PDB entry 9N2D | electron microscopy, 2.70 A resolution | chains F and A of the 6 polymer chains in the assembly

Chain F:
Name: Bam D
Organism: Flavobacterium johnsoniae UW101
Reference sequence: A5FE81 (A5FE81_FLAJ1); residues 1-264 here = UniProt positions 1-264
Sequence (264 residues; row label = number of the first residue in the row):
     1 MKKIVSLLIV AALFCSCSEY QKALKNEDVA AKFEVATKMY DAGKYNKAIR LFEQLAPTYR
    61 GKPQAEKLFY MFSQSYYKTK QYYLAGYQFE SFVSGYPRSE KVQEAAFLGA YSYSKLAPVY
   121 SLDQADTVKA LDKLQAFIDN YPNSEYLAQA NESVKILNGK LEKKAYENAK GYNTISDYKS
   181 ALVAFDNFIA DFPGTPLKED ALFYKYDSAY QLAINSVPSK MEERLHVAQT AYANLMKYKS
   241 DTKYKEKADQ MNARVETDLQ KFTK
Unresolved in the structure: 1-20

Chain A:
Name: Bam A
Organism: Flavobacterium johnsoniae UW101
Reference sequence: A5FJ90 (A5FJ90_FLAJ1); residues 1-900 here = UniProt positions 1-900
Sequence (900 residues; each row starts with the number of its first residue):
     1 MLQKRIPQII CTLLLLGSFS QIKAQDRVPF DQGKKYTLAK VSVVGKISFN EQTVVTFSGL
    61 QKGQEITVPG EEITSAIKKL GKLGLFDEIA FYINKVENDS IYLDLNIVEL PKLNEVKITG
   121 VKKSKVEGLI KDNNLTKNKI VNENLITTTK NYIENKYKKD GFYNTKVVIT TTPDTTAGNQ
   181 VNMLVRVDKG DKVKISSIDF TGNKQLSDSK LRAAMKDTKQ KNVLRVFKAS KFIPEKYKTD
   241 LEKVIASYKE KGYRDARIIY DSVIYNKKKN MLAIKIDVEE GNKYYFGNIK FLGNTVYSDQ
   301 QLNRYLGIKK GETYNGVLLE KRIADNTKPD GEDITNLYQN NGYLFSKINA VEVKTVNDTI
   361 DFEIRITEGP IAYFNKIYVT GNDKTNDHVI YRELRTKPGN KYSKEELVRT IREIGQLGFF
   421 DPESIKPEFR NVDPAAGTVD IEYQLVEKGS SQVELQGGYG GGGFIGTLGL SFNNFSARKL
   481 FDKDAYKPLP MGDGQKVALR LQGSTYFQTY SLSFSEPWFG GKKPVQFSSS ISYSKQFNYN
   541 YSSRDVNRNQ SFNIFTVQVG LAKRLTVPDD YFVLSQSVSY QHYDLNNYYT GLFTFGNGAS
   601 RNLAYTIGLS RSNKGVNPIF PTYGSEFSIS AKVTPPYSLF NNINYGDLQN QKEYKTQYTG
   661 TTTTTGIDGQ AINPGDYTKT ETVNGQSGTV SVGSDYKSAD TDVGKVDQKK YNWLEYYKVK
   721 FKADWYTKIY GKLVLRTLTE FGFLGAYDQS RGVVPFERFY LGGDGMANYS MDGRETIQLR
   781 GYPNNSLTPI IEDRNSSRYG QQIGATIYNK FSMELRYPIT LKSSASIYAL TFLEAGSSYP
   841 TFKDYNPFDL NRSAGAGLRV FMPAFGLLGI DFGYGFDALP GSTTNKANGW ETHFIIGQQF
Unresolved in the structure: 1-282
Residues lining bound ligands:
  - diacyl glycerol (DGA): Met813, Glu814, Leu815, Thr831, Phe832, Leu833, Ala854, Gly855, Tyr874, Phe876, Trp890
  - JSG ((2R,4R,5R,6R)-6-[(1R)-1,2-bis(oxidanyl)ethyl]-2-[(2R,4R,5R,6R)-6-[(1R)-1,2-bis(oxidanyl)ethyl]-5-[(2S,3S,4R,5R,6R)-6-[(1S)-1,2-bis(oxidanyl)ethyl]-4-[(2R,3S,4R,5S,6R)-6-[(1S)-2-[(2S,3S,4S,5S,6R)-6-[(1S)-1,2-bis(oxidanyl)ethyl]-3,4,5-tris(oxidanyl)oxan-2-yl]oxy-1-oxidanyl-ethyl]-3,4-bis(oxidanyl)-5-phosphonooxy-oxan-2-yl]oxy-3-oxidanyl-5-phosphonooxy-oxan-2-yl]oxy-2-carboxy-2-[[(2R,3S,4R,5R,6R)-5-[[(3R)-3-dodecanoyloxytetradecanoyl]amino]-6-[[(2R,3S,4R,5R,6R)-3-oxidanyl-5-[[(3R)-3-oxidanyltetradecanoyl]amino]-4-[(3R)-3-oxidanyltetradecanoyl]oxy-6-phosphonooxy-oxan-2-yl]methoxy]-3-phosphonooxy-4-[(3R)-3-tetradecanoyloxytetradecanoyl]oxy-oxan-2-yl]methoxy]oxan-4-yl]oxy-4,5-bis(oxidanyl)oxane-2-carboxylic acid): Val633, Tyr717, Val719, Phe743, Ala746, Tyr747, Gln749, Phe842, Lys843, Tyr845
  - phosphatidylethanolamine (PTY), molecule 1: Lys563, Leu565, Thr566, Val567, Leu574, Gln576, Tyr605, Ile607, Leu609, Ile629, Ser630, Ala631, Val633
  - phosphatidylethanolamine (PTY), molecule 2: Val567, Pro568, Phe572, Leu609, Ser610, Arg611, Phe627, Ser628, Ile629

How chain F and chain A interact:
Contacting residue pairs (30):
  Ser121(F) - Asn382(A)
  Ser121(F) - Asn386(A)
  Ser121(F) - Asp387(A)  hydrogen bond (backbone-backbone)
  Leu122(F) - Asn382(A)
  Leu122(F) - Asp383(A)
  Leu122(F) - Lys384(A)
  Leu122(F) - Thr385(A)
  Leu122(F) - Asn386(A)
  Asp123(F) - Gly381(A)  hydrogen bond (side chain-backbone)
  Asp123(F) - Asn382(A)  hydrogen bond (backbone-backbone)
  Asp123(F) - Asp383(A)
  Lys164(F) - Asp387(A)  salt bridge
  Asn168(F) - Asp387(A)
  Asn168(F) - Tyr391(A)
  Tyr172(F) - Pro398(A)
  Thr174(F) - Gly521(A)
  Thr174(F) - Lys522(A)
  Ile175(F) - Trp518(A)  hydrophobic
  Ile175(F) - Lys522(A)
  Ile175(F) - Lys523(A)
  Ser176(F) - Lys523(A)
  Asp177(F) - Lys397(A)
  Lys179(F) - Gly399(A)
  Lys179(F) - Asn400(A)  hydrogen bond
  Ser180(F) - Lys397(A)
  Ser180(F) - Pro398(A)  hydrogen bond (side chain-backbone)
  Val183(F) - Asn375(A)
  Asn187(F) - Asn375(A)  hydrogen bond
  Asn187(F) - Lys376(A)
  Asp191(F) - Lys376(A)  salt bridge
Other interface residues (no listed pair), chain F (16 interface residues in all): Tyr120
Other interface residues (no listed pair), chain A (21 interface residues in all): Ile377, Thr380, Arg392

In short:
Chain F and chain A form an interface of 16 and 21 residues respectively, with 6 hydrogen bonds and 2 salt
bridges. Among the polar pairs are Lys164(F)-Asp387(A), Asp191(F)-Lys376(A) and Asp123(F)-Gly381(A). Ligands
of chain A: diacyl glycerol, compound JSG and phosphatidylethanolamine.
Chain F is Bam D and chain A is Bam A, both from Flavobacterium johnsoniae UW101; the structure, Cryo-EM
structure of an extended F. johnsoniae BAM complex, composite map, was determined by electron microscopy,
deposited together with 9N2E.
